7WD7 - chains A and B of the 9 polymer chains in the assembly; structure by electron microscopy, 3.50 A resolution.

# Chain A (and B)
Molecule: Spike glycoprotein
From: Severe acute respiratory syndrome coronavirus 2
Notes: chain B of this document is another copy of the same molecule, construct and numbering; everything in this record applies to it too
UniProtKB: P0DTC2 (SPIKE_SARS2); numbering as in UniProt; present here: 1-241, 245-1206
Amino-acid sequence (1258 residues; row label = number of the first residue in the row; note: 3 numbers in that range are skipped by the numbering (no residue carries them; nothing is unmodelled there)):
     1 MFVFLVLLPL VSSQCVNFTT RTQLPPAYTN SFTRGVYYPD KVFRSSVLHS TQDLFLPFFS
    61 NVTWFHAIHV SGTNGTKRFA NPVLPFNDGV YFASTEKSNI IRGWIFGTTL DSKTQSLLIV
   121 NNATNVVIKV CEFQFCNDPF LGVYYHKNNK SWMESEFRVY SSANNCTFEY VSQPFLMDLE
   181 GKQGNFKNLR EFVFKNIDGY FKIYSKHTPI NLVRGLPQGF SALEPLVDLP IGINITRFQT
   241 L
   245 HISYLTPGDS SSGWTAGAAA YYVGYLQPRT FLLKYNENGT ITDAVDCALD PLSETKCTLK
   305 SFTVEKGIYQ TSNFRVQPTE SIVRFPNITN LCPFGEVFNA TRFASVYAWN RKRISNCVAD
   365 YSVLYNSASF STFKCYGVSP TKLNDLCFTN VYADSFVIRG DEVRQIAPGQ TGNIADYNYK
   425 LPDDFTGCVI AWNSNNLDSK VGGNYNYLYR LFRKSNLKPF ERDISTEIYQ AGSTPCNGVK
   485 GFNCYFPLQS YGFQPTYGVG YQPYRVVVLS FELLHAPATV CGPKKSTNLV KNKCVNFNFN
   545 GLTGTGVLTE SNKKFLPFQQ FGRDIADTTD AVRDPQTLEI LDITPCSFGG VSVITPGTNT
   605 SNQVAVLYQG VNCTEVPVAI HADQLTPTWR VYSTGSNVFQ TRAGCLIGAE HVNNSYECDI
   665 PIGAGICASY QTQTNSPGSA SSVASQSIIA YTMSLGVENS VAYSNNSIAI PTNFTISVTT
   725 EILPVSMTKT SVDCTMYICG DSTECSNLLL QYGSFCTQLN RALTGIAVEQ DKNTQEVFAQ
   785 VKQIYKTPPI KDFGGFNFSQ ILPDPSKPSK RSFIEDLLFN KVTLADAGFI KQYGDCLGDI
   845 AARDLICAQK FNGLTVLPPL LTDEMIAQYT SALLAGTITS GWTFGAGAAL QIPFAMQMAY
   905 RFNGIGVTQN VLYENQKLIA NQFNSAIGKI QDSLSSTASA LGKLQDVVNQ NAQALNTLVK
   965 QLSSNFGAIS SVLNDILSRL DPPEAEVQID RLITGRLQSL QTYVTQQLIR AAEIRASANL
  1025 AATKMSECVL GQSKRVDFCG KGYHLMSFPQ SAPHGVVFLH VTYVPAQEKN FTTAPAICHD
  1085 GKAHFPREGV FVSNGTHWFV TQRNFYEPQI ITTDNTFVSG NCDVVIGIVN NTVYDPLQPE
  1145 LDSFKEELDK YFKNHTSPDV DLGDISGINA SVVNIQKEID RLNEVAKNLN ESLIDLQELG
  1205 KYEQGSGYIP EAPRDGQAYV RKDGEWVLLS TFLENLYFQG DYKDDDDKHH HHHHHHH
Unresolved in the structure: 1-13, 70-76, 248-254, 621-640, 677-688, 828-847, 1162-1261
Construct notes: variant Phe18 (Leu in P0DTC2), Ala80 (Asp in P0DTC2), Gly215 (Asp in P0DTC2), Ile246 (Arg in P0DTC2), Asn417 (Lys in P0DTC2), Lys484 (Glu in P0DTC2), Tyr501 (Asn in P0DTC2), Gly614 (Asp in P0DTC2), Gly682 (Arg in P0DTC2), Ser683 (Arg in P0DTC2), Ser685 (Arg in P0DTC2), Val701 (Ala in P0DTC2), Pro986 (Lys in P0DTC2), Pro987 (Val in P0DTC2); expression tag (1207-1261)
Cystine bridges: Cys131-Cys166, Cys291-Cys301, Cys336-Cys361, Cys379-Cys432, Cys391-Cys525, Cys480-Cys488, Cys538-Cys590, Cys617-Cys649, Cys662-Cys671, Cys738-Cys760, Cys743-Cys749, Cys1032-Cys1043, Cys1082-Cys1126
Curated features (UniProtKB/Swiss-Prot):
  - region: Asn280 to Cys301 (Putative superantigen), Arg403 to Asp405 (Integrin-binding motif), Asn448 to Phe456 (Immunodominant HLA epitope recognized by the CD8+), Pro681, Ala684 (Putative superantigen), Ser816 to Tyr837 (Fusion peptide 1), Lys835 to Phe855 (Fusion peptide 2), Asp1163 to Glu1202 (Heptad repeat 2)
  - site: Arg815, Ser816 (Cleavage)
  - glycosylation: Asn17 (N-linked (GlcNAc...) (complex) asparagine), Asn61 (N-linked (GlcNAc...) (hybrid) asparagine), Asn74 (N-linked (GlcNAc...) (complex) asparagine), Asn122 (N-linked (GlcNAc...) (hybrid) asparagine), Asn149 (N-linked (GlcNAc...) (complex) asparagine), Asn165 (N-linked (GlcNAc...) (complex) asparagine), Asn234 (N-linked (GlcNAc...) (high mannose) asparagine), Asn282 (N-linked (GlcNAc...) (complex) asparagine), Thr323 (O-linked (GalNAc) threonine), Ser325 (O-linked (HexNAc...) serine), Asn331 (N-linked (GlcNAc...) (complex) asparagine), Asn343 (N-linked (GlcNAc...) (complex) asparagine), Asn603 (N-linked (GlcNAc...) (hybrid) asparagine), Asn616 (N-linked (GlcNAc...) (complex) asparagine), Asn657 (N-linked (GlcNAc...) (complex) asparagine), Thr676 (O-linked (GlcNAc...) threonine), Thr678 (O-linked (GlcNAc...) threonine), Asn709 (N-linked (GlcNAc...) (high mannose) asparagine), Asn717 (N-linked (GlcNAc...) (hybrid) asparagine), Asn801 (N-linked (GlcNAc...) (hybrid) asparagine) and 6 more in UniProt
  - natural variant: Leu5 (L5F: In strain: Iota/B.1.526), Ser13 (S13I: In strain: Epsilon/B.1.427/B.1.429), Phe18 (L18F: In strain: Beta/B.1.351, Gamma/P.1 and 1 more; this construct carries the variant), Thr19 (T19I: In strain: Omicron/BQ.1.1, Omicron/XBB.1.5 and 1 more; T19R: In strain: Delta/B.1.617.2, Omicron/BA.2 and 4 more), Thr20 (T20N: In strain: Gamma/P.1), Leu24 to Ala27 (sequence variant, change not given here; In strain: Omicron/BA.2, Omicron/BA.2.12.1 and 6 more), Pro26 (P26S: In strain: Gamma/P.1), Gln52 (Q52H: In strain: Omicron/EG.5.1), Ala67 (A67V: In strain: Eta/B.1.525, Omicron/BA.1), His69 to Val70 (deletion: In strain: Alpha/B.1.1.7, Eta/B.1.525 and 5 more), Gly75 (G75V: In strain: Lambda/C.37), Thr76 (T76I: In strain: Lambda/C.37), 81 further natural variant entries in UniProt
  - mutagenesis: His69 to Val70 (Increased incorporation of cleaved spike into virions), Asn121 (N121Q: Partial loss of biliverdin affinity), Arg190 (R190K: Partial loss of biliverdin affinity), Asn234 (N234Q: Increased resistance to neutralizing antibodies), Asn331 (N331Q: Reduced viral infectivity), Asn343 (N343Q: Reduced viral infectivity), Leu452 (L452R: Increased resistance to neutralizing antibodies. Decreases HLA binding to NF9 epitope. Increased binding affinity to human ACE2), Tyr453 (Y453F: Decreased HLA binding to NF9 epitope. Increased binding affinity to human ACE2), Ala475 (A475V: Increased resistance to neutralizing antibodies), Val483 (V483A: Increased resistance to neutralizing antibodies), Phe490 (F490L: Increased resistance to neutralizing antibodies and human covalescent sera neutralization), Gln493 (Q493N: Reduced host ACE2-binding affinity in vitro; Q493Y: Reduced host ACE2-binding affinity in vitro), 9 further mutagenesis entries in UniProt

# Interface between chain A and chain B
Contacting residue pairs (124; chain A residue first):
  Asn317(A) - Asp737(B)  hydrogen bond
  Arg319(A) - Met740(B)  hydrogen bond
  Arg357(A) - Cys166(B)
  Arg357(A) - Thr167(B)
  Ser359(A) - Thr167(B)
  Asn360(A) - Phe168(B)
  Asn360(A) - Glu169(B)  hydrogen bond (side chain-backbone)
  Pro521(A) - Tyr200(B)
  Thr523(A) - Pro230(B)
  Thr547(A) - Asn978(B)
  Lys558(A) - Phe43(B)
  Phe559(A) - Phe43(B)  hydrophobic
  Phe562(A) - Lys41(B)
  Phe562(A) - Glu224(B)
  Phe562(A) - Pro225(B)
  Gln563(A) - Asp40(B)
  Gln563(A) - Lys41(B)  hydrogen bond (side chain-backbone)
  Gln563(A) - Val42(B)  hydrogen bond (side chain-backbone)
  Gln563(A) - Phe43(B)
  Gln564(A) - Lys41(B)  hydrogen bond (backbone-backbone)
  Phe565(A) - Lys41(B)
  Phe565(A) - Val42(B)
  Phe565(A) - Phe43(B)  hydrogen bond (backbone-backbone)
  Gly566(A) - Phe43(B)
  Arg567(A) - Phe43(B)  hydrogen bond (backbone-backbone)
  Asp568(A) - Ala852(B)
  Ile569(A) - Val47(B)  hydrophobic
  Ala570(A) - Val963(B)
  Asp571(A) - Ser967(B)  hydrogen bond
  Thr572(A) - Asn856(B)
  Pro589(A) - Phe855(B)  hydrophobic
  Phe592(A) - Met740(B)  hydrophobic
  Phe592(A) - Lys854(B)
  Gln613(A) - Leu861(B)
  Arg646(A) - Thr866(B)
  Pro665(A) - Leu864(B)  hydrophobic
  Gly667(A) - Leu864(B)
  Ala668(A) - Pro863(B)  hydrogen bond (backbone-backbone)
  Ala668(A) - Thr866(B)
  Gly669(A) - Leu864(B)  hydrogen bond (backbone-backbone)
  Gly669(A) - Thr866(B)
  Met697(A) - Leu864(B)
  Met697(A) - Met869(B)  hydrophobic
  Leu699(A) - Lys786(B)
  Leu699(A) - Ile788(B)  hydrophobic
  Leu699(A) - Met869(B)  hydrophobic
  Leu699(A) - Gln872(B)
  Leu699(A) - Tyr873(B)  hydrophobic
  Val701(A) - Gln787(B)  hydrogen bond (backbone-side chain)
  Glu702(A) - Gln787(B)
  Glu702(A) - Lys790(B)  salt bridge
  Asn703(A) - Gln787(B)
  Asn703(A) - Ile788(B)
  Asn703(A) - Tyr789(B)
  Val705(A) - Tyr789(B)  hydrophobic
  Val705(A) - Thr883(B)
  Val705(A) - Ala893(B)  hydrophobic
  Val705(A) - Gln895(B)
  Ala706(A) - Gln895(B)
  Tyr707(A) - Pro792(B)  hydrophobic
  Tyr707(A) - Asp796(B)  hydrogen bond (side chain-backbone)
  Tyr707(A) - Phe797(B)
  Asn709(A) - Asp796(B)  hydrogen bond
  Asn709(A) - Pro897(B)
  Ser711(A) - Gln895(B)
  Ser711(A) - Pro897(B)
  Ile712(A) - Gln895(B)
  Ala713(A) - Gln895(B)  hydrogen bond (backbone-backbone)
  Pro715(A) - Leu894(B)
  Gln957(A) - Arg765(B)
  Thr961(A) - Ser758(B)
  Thr961(A) - Gln762(B)
  Gln965(A) - Tyr756(B)
  Gln965(A) - Ser758(B)  hydrogen bond
  Ser968(A) - Gln755(B)
  Ser968(A) - Tyr756(B)
  Ser968(A) - Gly757(B)
  Asn969(A) - Gln755(B)
  Phe970(A) - Gln755(B)  hydrogen bond (backbone-backbone)
  Phe970(A) - Tyr756(B)  hydrophobic
  Gly971(A) - Gln755(B)
  Gln1002(A) - Phe759(B)
  Thr1006(A) - Gln762(B)
  Thr1006(A) - Gln1005(B)
  Thr1009(A) - Thr1009(B)
  Gln1010(A) - Leu1012(B)
  Ile1013(A) - Leu1012(B)  hydrophobic
  Arg1039(A) - Thr1027(B)
  Arg1039(A) - Glu1031(B)  salt bridge
  Arg1039(A) - Arg1039(B)
  Val1040(A) - Ser1030(B)
  Val1040(A) - Glu1031(B)
  Val1040(A) - Gly1035(B)
  Asp1041(A) - Gln784(B)
  Asp1041(A) - Ser1030(B)  hydrogen bond
  Lys1045(A) - Gly889(B)  hydrogen bond (side chain-backbone)
  Gly1046(A) - Ala890(B)
  Tyr1047(A) - Trp886(B)
  Tyr1047(A) - Ala890(B)  hydrophobic
  Pro1069(A) - Ala890(B)
  Glu1072(A) - Ala893(B)
  Glu1072(A) - Leu894(B)
  Asn1074(A) - Gln895(B)  hydrogen bond
  Thr1077(A) - Pro897(B)
  Pro1079(A) - Met900(B)  hydrophobic
  Phe1089(A) - Gln913(B)
  Phe1089(A) - Tyr917(B)  hydrophobic
  Pro1090(A) - Gln913(B)  hydrogen bond (backbone-side chain)
  Arg1091(A) - Arg1091(B)
  Arg1107(A) - Trp886(B)
  Arg1107(A) - Met900(B)
  Arg1107(A) - Tyr904(B)
  Phe1121(A) - Thr912(B)
  Ser1123(A) - Asn914(B)  hydrogen bond
  Ser1123(A) - Glu1111(B)
  Val1128(A) - Glu918(B)
  Val1129(A) - Tyr917(B)  hydrophobic
  Ile1130(A) - Gln920(B)
  Leu1141(A) - Glu1144(B)
  Phe1148(A) - Phe1148(B)  hydrophobic
  Leu1152(A) - Phe1148(B)  hydrophobic
  Leu1152(A) - Leu1152(B)  hydrophobic
  His1159(A) - His1159(B)
  Thr1160(A) - His1159(B)
Also at the interface, not in a pair above, chain A (91 interface residues in all): Ala522, Leu560, Thr588, Ile666, Ile670, Gly700, Ser708, Val1068, Gly1124, Leu1145, Lys1149, Phe1156
Also at the interface, not in a pair above, chain B (92 interface residues in all): Tyr38, Arg44, Asp198, Asn282, Gly283, Val785, Gly857, Thr859, Pro862, Ile896, Phe898, Leu1001, Ile1013, Leu1034, Leu1141, Tyr1155, Phe1156

# Overview
The interface between chain A and chain B involves 91 residues on one side and 92 on the other; the contacts
include 22 hydrogen bonds and 2 salt bridges. Polar contacts include Glu702(A)-Lys790(B),
Arg1039(A)-Glu1031(B) and Asn317(A)-Asp737(B). UniProt lists 21 mutagenesis sites on chain A.
Both chains are Spike glycoprotein (Severe acute respiratory syndrome coronavirus 2). Entry 7WD7 (SARS-CoV-2
Beta spike in complex with three S5D2 Fabs) was determined by electron microscopy, deposited together with
7WCR, 7WCZ, 7WD0, 7WD8, 7WD9 and 7WDF.
